6FS2 - chain A; structure by X-ray diffraction, 2.55 A resolution.

Chain A:
Molecule: Induced myeloid leukemia cell differentiation protein Mcl-1
Organism: Homo sapiens
UniProtKB: Q07820 (MCL1_HUMAN); numbering as in UniProt (aligned over 174-325)
Sequence (154 residues; row label = number of the first residue in the row):
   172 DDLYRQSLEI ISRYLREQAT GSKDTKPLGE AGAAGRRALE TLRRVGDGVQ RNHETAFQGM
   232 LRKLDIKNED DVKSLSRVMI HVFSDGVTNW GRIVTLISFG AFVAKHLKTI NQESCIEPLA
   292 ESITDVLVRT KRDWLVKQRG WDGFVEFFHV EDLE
Disordered / not traced: 196-197
Differences from the reference sequence: expression tag (172-173); conflict Ser-193 (Ala in Q07820), Leu-199 (Met in Q07820), Glu-201 (Arg in Q07820), Ala-202 (Ser in Q07820), Ala-205 (Thr in Q07820), Gly-206 (Ser in Q07820), Arg-208 (Lys in Q07820)
Curated features (UniProtKB/Swiss-Prot):
  - motif: Ala-209 to Asn-223 (BH3), His-252 to Ala-272 (BH1), Asp-304 to Phe-319 (BH2)
  - cross-link (Glycyl lysine isopeptide (Lys-Gly)): Lys-194 (interchain with G-Cter in ubiquitin), Lys-197 (interchain with G-Cter in ubiquitin)
  - mutagenesis: Lys-194 (K194R: Reduced ubiquitination), Lys-197 (K197R: Reduced ubiquitination), Lys-234 (K234R: No effect on ubiquitination)
Residues lining bound ligands:
  - E4K (7-(2-methylphenyl)-3-[3-(5,6,7,8-tetrahydronaphthalen-1-yloxy)propyl]-1H-indole-2-carboxylic acid), molecule 1: His-224, Ala-227, Phe-228, Met-231, Leu-235, Leu-246, Val-249, Met-250, Val-253, Phe-254, Arg-263, Thr-266, Leu-267, Phe-270, Gly-271, Val-274, Leu-290, Ile-294
  - E4K, molecule 2: Met-231, Leu-235, Arg-248, Val-249, His-252, Val-253
Reported in the primary citation:
  - binding site for E4K: Arg-263
  - conformationally variable residues (helix shift, side-chain flip): Met-231, Leu-246 to Asp-256

Overview:
Bound to chain A: compound E4K. Curated annotation (UniProt) lists 3 mutagenesis sites. From the paper: a
binding site for E4K at Arg-263; conformational variability at Met-231 and Leu-246.
Chain A is Induced myeloid leukemia cell differentiation protein Mcl-1 (Homo sapiens); the structure, MCL1 in
complex with indole acid ligand, was determined by X-ray diffraction, deposited together with 6FS0 and 6FS1.
